5BVH - chains A and D of the 4 polymer chains in the assembly; structure by X-ray diffraction, 1.53 A resolution.

== Chain A ==
Protein: Nitrogenase molybdenum-iron protein alpha chain
Organism: Azotobacter vinelandii
Notes: EC 1.18.6.1
Reference sequence: P07328 (NIFD_AZOVI); residues 1-492 here = UniProt positions 1-492
Chain sequence (492 residues; numbered 1 to 492; the number before each row is that of its first residue):
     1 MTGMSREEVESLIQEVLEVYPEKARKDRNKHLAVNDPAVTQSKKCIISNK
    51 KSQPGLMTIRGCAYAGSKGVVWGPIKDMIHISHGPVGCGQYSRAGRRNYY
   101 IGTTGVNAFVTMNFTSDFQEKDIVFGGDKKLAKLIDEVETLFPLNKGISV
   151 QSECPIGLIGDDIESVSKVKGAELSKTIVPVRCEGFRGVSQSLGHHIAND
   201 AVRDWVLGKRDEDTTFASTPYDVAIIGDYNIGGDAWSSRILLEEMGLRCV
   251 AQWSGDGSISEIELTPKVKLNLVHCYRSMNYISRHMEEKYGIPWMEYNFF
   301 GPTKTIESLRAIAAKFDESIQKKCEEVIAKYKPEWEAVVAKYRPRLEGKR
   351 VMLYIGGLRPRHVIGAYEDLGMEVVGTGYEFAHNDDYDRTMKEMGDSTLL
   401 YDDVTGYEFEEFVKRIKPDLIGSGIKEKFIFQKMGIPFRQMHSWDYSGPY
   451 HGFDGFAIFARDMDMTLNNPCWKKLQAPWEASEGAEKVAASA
Unresolved in the structure: 1-3, 481-492
Sequence notes: conflict Gln-440 (Glu in P07328)
Covalently attached groups: covalent link Glu-22/Arg-25
Ion coordination: fe(8)-S(7) cluster Fe: Cys-62, Cys-88, Cys-154 (shared with 3 residues of chain B); Fe ion site 1 near Cys-275 (its only coordinating residue here)
Small-molecule neighbours:
  - fe(8)-S(7) cluster (CLF): Cys-62, Tyr-64, Pro-85, Val-86, Gly-87, Cys-88, Tyr-91, Glu-153, Cys-154, Gly-185
  - carbon monoxide / ICH / ICS: Val-70, Arg-96, Gln-191, His-195, Tyr-229, Ile-231, Cys-275, Arg-277, Ser-278, Ile-355, Gly-356, Gly-357, Leu-358, Arg-359, Pro-360, Phe-381, Met-441, His-442
  - 3-hydroxy-3-carboxy-adipic acid (HCA): Ala-65, Gly-95, Arg-96, Gln-191, Gly-424, Ile-425, Lys-426, Gln-440, His-442
UniProt features mapped onto this chain:
  - binding site ([8Fe-7S] cluster): Cys-62, Cys-88, Cys-154
  - binding site ([7Fe-Mo-9S-C-homocitryl] cluster): Cys-275, His-442
  - mutagenesis: His-195 (H195Q: No nitrogenase activity)

== Chain D ==
Protein: Nitrogenase molybdenum-iron protein beta chain
Organism: Azotobacter vinelandii
Notes: EC 1.18.6.1
Reference sequence: P07329 (NIFK_AZOVI); residue numbers follow UniProt; this construct covers 1-523
Chain sequence (523 residues; row label = number of the first residue in the row):
     1 MSQQVDKIKASYPLFLDQDYKDMLAKKRDGFEEKYPQDKIDEVFQWTTTK
    51 EYQELNFQREALTVNPAKACQPLGAVLCALGFEKTMPYVHGSQGCVAYFR
   101 SYFNRHFREPVSCVSDSMTEDAAVFGGQQNMKDGLQNCKATYKPDMIAVS
   151 TTCMAEVIGDDLNAFINNSKKEGFIPDEFPVPFAHTPSFVGSHVTGWDNM
   201 FEGIARYFTLKSMDDKVVGSNKKINIVPGFETYLGNFRVIKRMLSEMGVG
   251 YSLLSDPEEVLDTPADGQFRMYAGGTTQEEMKDAPNALNTVLLQPWHLEK
   301 TKKFVEGTWKHEVPKLNIPMGLDWTDEFLMKVSEISGQPIPASLTKERGR
   351 LVDMMTDSHTWLHGKRFALWGDPDFVMGLVKFLLELGCEPVHILCHNGNK
   401 RWKKAVDAILAASPYGKNATVYIGKDLWHLRSLVFTDKPDFMIGNSYGKF
   451 IQRDTLHKGKEFEVPLIRIGFPIFDRHHLHRSTTLGYEGAMQILTTLVNS
   501 ILERLDEETRGMQATDYNHDLVR
Unresolved in the structure: 1
Ion coordination: fe(8)-S(7) cluster Fe: Cys-70, Cys-95, Cys-153 (shared with 3 residues of chain C); Fe2+ site 1: Arg-108, Glu-109 (shared with 2 residues of chain B); Fe2+ site 2: Asp-353, Asp-357 (shared with 2 residues of chain B)
Small-molecule neighbours: fe(8)-S(7) cluster (CLF): Cys-70, Pro-72, Ser-92, Gly-94, Cys-95, Tyr-98, Phe-99, Thr-152, Cys-153, Ser-188
UniProt features mapped onto this chain:
  - binding site ([8Fe-7S] cluster): Cys-70, Cys-95, Cys-153, Ser-188

== How chain A and chain D interact ==
Pairs across the interface (47):
  Arg-93(A) / Leu-521(D)
  Ala-94(A) / Leu-521(D)  hydrophobic
  Arg-97(A) / Asp-520(D)  salt bridge
  Tyr-99(A) / Tyr-517(D)
  Tyr-99(A) / Asn-518(D)  hydrogen bond
  Tyr-99(A) / Asp-520(D)  hydrogen bond
  Tyr-100(A) / Tyr-517(D)
  Ile-101(A) / Gln-513(D)
  Gly-102(A) / Gln-513(D)
  Thr-103(A) / Met-512(D)
  Thr-103(A) / Gln-513(D)  hydrogen bond
  Thr-104(A) / Met-512(D)
  Phe-429(A) / Asp-357(D)
  Gln-432(A) / Thr-356(D)  hydrogen bond
  Gln-432(A) / Asp-357(D)
  Lys-433(A) / Asp-353(D)  salt bridge
  Arg-439(A) / Thr-360(D)
  Tyr-446(A) / Trp-361(D)  hydrophobic
  Tyr-446(A) / Val-522(D)
  Tyr-446(A) / Arg-523(D)
  Met-465(A) / Thr-360(D)
  Met-465(A) / His-363(D)
  Thr-466(A) / His-359(D)  hydrogen bond
  Thr-466(A) / Thr-360(D)
  Asn-469(A) / His-359(D)
  Asn-469(A) / His-363(D)
  Pro-470(A) / Leu-384(D)
  Pro-470(A) / Glu-385(D)
  Pro-470(A) / Tyr-415(D)
  Trp-472(A) / Thr-356(D)
  Lys-474(A) / Leu-322(D)
  Lys-474(A) / Asp-323(D)  salt bridge
  Lys-474(A) / Arg-348(D)  hydrogen bond (backbone-side chain)
  Lys-474(A) / Val-352(D)
  Leu-475(A) / Arg-348(D)
  Leu-475(A) / Val-352(D)  hydrophobic
  Gln-476(A) / Arg-348(D)
  Ala-477(A) / Arg-348(D)
  Pro-478(A) / Asp-326(D)
  Pro-478(A) / Met-330(D)  hydrophobic
  Pro-478(A) / Arg-348(D)
  Trp-479(A) / Asp-326(D)
  Trp-479(A) / Met-330(D)  hydrophobic
  Trp-479(A) / Ile-340(D)  hydrophobic
  Trp-479(A) / Thr-345(D)  hydrogen bond
  Trp-479(A) / Arg-348(D)
  Trp-479(A) / Tyr-487(D)
Also at the interface, not in a pair above, chain A (30 interface residues in all): Asn-107, Trp-236, Lys-428, Asp-445, Cys-471
Also at the interface, not in a pair above, chain D (30 interface residues in all): Met-355, Gly-387, Asp-516

== Overview ==
The chain A/chain D interface involves 30 residues from each chain; the contacts include 7 hydrogen bonds and
3 salt bridges. Among the polar pairs are Arg-97(A)/Asp-520(D), Lys-433(A)/Asp-353(D) and
Lys-474(A)/Asp-323(D). Ligands of chain A: 3-hydroxy-3-carboxy-adipic acid, carbon monoxide / ICH / ICS and
fe(8)-S(7) cluster.
Chain A is Nitrogenase molybdenum-iron protein alpha chain and chain D is Nitrogenase molybdenum-iron protein
beta chain, both from Azotobacter vinelandii; the structure, CO-bound form of Selenium incorporated
nitrogenase MoFe-protein (Av1-Se-CO) from A. vinelandii, was determined by X-ray diffraction (same publication
as 5BVG).
